PDB entry 8ONZ | electron microscopy, 2.94 A resolution | chains Lh and 2 of the 8 polymer chains in the assembly

[Chain Lh]
Molecule: dolichyl-diphosphooligosaccharide--protein glycotransferase
From: Thermochaetoides thermophila DSM 1495
Notes: EC 2.4.99.18
UniProtKB: G0S0D7 (G0S0D7_CHATD); residue numbers follow UniProt; this construct covers 1-935
Amino-acid sequence (935 residues; row label = number of the first residue in the row):
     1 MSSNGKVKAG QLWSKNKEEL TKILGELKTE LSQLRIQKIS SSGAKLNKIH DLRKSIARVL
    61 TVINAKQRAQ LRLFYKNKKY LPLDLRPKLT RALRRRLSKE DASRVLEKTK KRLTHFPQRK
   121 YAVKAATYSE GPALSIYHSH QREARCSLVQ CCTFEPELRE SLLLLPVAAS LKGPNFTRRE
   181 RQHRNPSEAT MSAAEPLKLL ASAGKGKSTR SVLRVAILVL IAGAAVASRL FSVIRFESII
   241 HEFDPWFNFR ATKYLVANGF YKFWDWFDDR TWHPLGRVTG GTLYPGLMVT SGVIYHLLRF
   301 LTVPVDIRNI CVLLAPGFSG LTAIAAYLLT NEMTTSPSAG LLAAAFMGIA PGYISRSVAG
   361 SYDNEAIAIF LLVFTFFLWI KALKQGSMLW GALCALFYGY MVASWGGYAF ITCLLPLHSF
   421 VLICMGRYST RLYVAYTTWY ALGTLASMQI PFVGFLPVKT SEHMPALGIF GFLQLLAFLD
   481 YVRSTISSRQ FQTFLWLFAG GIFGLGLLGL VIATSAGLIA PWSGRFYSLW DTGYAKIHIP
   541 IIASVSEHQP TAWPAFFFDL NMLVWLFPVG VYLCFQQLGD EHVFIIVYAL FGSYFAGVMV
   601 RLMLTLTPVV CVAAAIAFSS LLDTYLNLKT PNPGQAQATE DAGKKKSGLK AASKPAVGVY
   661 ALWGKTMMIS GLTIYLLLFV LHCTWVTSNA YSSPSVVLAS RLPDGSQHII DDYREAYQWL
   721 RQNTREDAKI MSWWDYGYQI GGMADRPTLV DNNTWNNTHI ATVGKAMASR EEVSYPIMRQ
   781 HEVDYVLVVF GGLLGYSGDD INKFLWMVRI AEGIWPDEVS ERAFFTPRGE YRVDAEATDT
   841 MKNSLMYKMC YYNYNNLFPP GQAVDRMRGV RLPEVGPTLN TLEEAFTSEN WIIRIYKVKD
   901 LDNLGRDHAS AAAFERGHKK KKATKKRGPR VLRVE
Disordered / not traced: 1-3, 126-935

[Chain 2]
Molecule: 5.8S rRNA
From: Thermochaetoides thermophila DSM 1495
Sequence (156 nucleotides; each row starts with the number of its first residue):
     1 AAACUUUCAA CAACGGAUCU CUUGGUUCUG GCAUCGAUGA AGAACGCAGC GAAAUGCGAU
    61 AAGUAAUGUG AAUUGCAGAA UUCCGUGAAU CAUCGAAUCU UUGAACGCAC AUUGCGCCCG
   121 CCGGUAUUCC GGCGGGCAUG CCUGUUCGAG CGUCAU
Disordered / not traced: 1-42, 102-156

[Interface between chain Lh and chain 2]
Pairs across the interface - 31 pairs, chain Lh then chain 2:
  Lys6(Lh) with A79(2), hydrogen bond to the sugar
  Lys8(Lh) with U81(2), salt bridge to the phosphate; U86(2), hydrogen bond to the phosphate; G87(2), salt bridge to the phosphate
  Trp13(Lh) with A65(2), hydrogen bond to the phosphate; A66(2), hydrogen bond to the phosphate
  Lys38(Lh) with G49(2), phosphate contact
  Leu46(Lh) with G49(2), sugar contact
  Asn47(Lh) with G78(2), hydrogen bond to the phosphate; A79(2), hydrogen bond to the phosphate
  His50(Lh) with G49(2), salt bridge to the phosphate
  Arg53(Lh) with G49(2), salt bridge to the phosphate; A61(2), salt bridge to the phosphate; A62(2), salt bridge to the phosphate
  Lys54(Lh) with A61(2), phosphate contact; A62(2), salt bridge to the phosphate; G63(2), sugar contact
  Ala57(Lh) with U60(2), sugar contact; U64(2), sugar contact
  Arg58(Lh) with U64(2), phosphate contact; A65(2), salt bridge to the phosphate
  Leu60(Lh) with U60(2), sugar contact
  Thr61(Lh) with U60(2), base contact; U64(2), hydrogen bond to the sugar; A65(2), sugar contact
  Asn64(Lh) with U60(2), base contact; A97(2), hydrogen bond to the sugar; U98(2), sugar contact
  Arg68(Lh) with A97(2), salt bridge to the phosphate; U98(2), salt bridge to the phosphate
  Arg72(Lh) with A97(2), salt bridge to the phosphate
Other interface residues (no listed pair), chain Lh (17 interface residues in all): Ala9
Other interface residues (no listed pair), chain 2 (18 interface residues in all): A48, C50, A96

[Summary]
Chain Lh and chain 2 form an interface of 17 and 18 residues respectively; the contacts include 8 hydrogen
bonds and 11 salt bridges. Among the polar pairs are Lys6(Lh)-A79(2), Thr61(Lh)-U64(2) and Asn64(Lh)-A97(2).
Chain Lh is dolichyl-diphosphooligosaccharide--protein glycotransferase and chain 2 is 5.8S rRNA, both from
Thermochaetoides thermophila DSM 1495; the structure, Chaetomium thermophilum Methionine Aminopeptidase 2 at
the 80S ribosome, was determined by electron microscopy, deposited together with 8ONX.
